4YAM - chains A and B; structure by X-ray diffraction, 1.91 A resolution.

[Chain A (and B)]
Name: Beta-etherase
Organism: Sphingobium sp. SYK-6
Notes: chain B of this document is another copy of the same molecule, construct and numbering; everything in this record applies to it too
UniProt: P27457 (LIGE_SPHPI); residues 1-281 here = UniProt positions 1-281
Amino-acid sequence (281 residues; each row starts with the number of its first residue):
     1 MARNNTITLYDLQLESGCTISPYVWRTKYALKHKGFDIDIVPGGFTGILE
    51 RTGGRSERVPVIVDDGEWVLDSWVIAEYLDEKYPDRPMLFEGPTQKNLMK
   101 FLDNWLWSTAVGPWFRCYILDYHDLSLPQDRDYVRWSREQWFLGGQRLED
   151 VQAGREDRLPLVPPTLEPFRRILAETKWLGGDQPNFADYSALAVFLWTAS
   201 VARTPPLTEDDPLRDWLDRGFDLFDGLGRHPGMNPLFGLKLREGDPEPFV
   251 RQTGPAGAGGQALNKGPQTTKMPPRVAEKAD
Not modelled in the structure: 1-2, 253-281 (chain B: 1-3, 256-281)
Modified / non-standard residues: Mse1 (selenomethionine); Mse88, Mse99, Mse233 (selenomethionine; parent Met)
What the authors report for this chain:
  - self-association interface (contacts with another copy of this molecule): F101

[How chain A and chain B interact]
Contacting residue pairs (53; chain A residue first):
  E91(A) with E91(B); G92(B), hydrogen bond (side chain-backbone); P93(B); T94(B), hydrogen bond; Q95(B), hydrogen bond (side chain-backbone)
  G92(A) with E91(B), hydrogen bond (backbone-side chain)
  P93(A) with E91(B); G180(B); G181(B)
  T94(A) with E91(B), hydrogen bond (backbone-side chain); Q95(B); L179(B); G180(B); N185(B), hydrogen bond; A187(B)
  Q95(A) with E91(B), hydrogen bond (backbone-side chain); T94(B)
  N97(A) with I172(B); T176(B), hydrogen bond; W178(B), hydrogen bond (side chain-backbone); L179(B), hydrogen bond (side chain-backbone)
  L98(A) with Q95(B); L98(B), hydrophobic; Mse99(B); L102(B), hydrophobic
  Mse99(A) with L98(B)
  K100(A) with I172(B); E175(B), salt bridge
  F101(A) with F101(B), hydrophobic; L102(B), hydrophobic; W105(B), hydrophobic; P168(B); F169(B); I172(B)
  L102(A) with L98(B), hydrophobic; F101(B), hydrophobic
  N104(A) with R171(B), hydrogen bond
  W105(A) with F101(B), hydrophobic
  P168(A) with F101(B)
  R171(A) with N104(B)
  I172(A) with N97(B); F101(B), hydrophobic; N104(B)
  E175(A) with K100(B)
  T176(A) with N97(B), hydrogen bond
  W178(A) with N97(B), hydrogen bond (backbone-side chain)
  L179(A) with T94(B); N97(B), hydrogen bond (backbone-side chain)
  G180(A) with P93(B); T94(B)
  G181(A) with P93(B)
  N185(A) with T94(B), hydrogen bond
  A187(A) with T94(B)
Interface residues without a listed pair, chain A (25 interface residues in all): F169

[In short]
Chain A and chain B each contribute 25 residues to their interface; the contacts include 15 hydrogen bonds and
1 salt bridge. Polar pairs include K100(A)-E175(B), E91(A)-G92(B) and E91(A)-T94(B). From the paper: a
self-association interface involving F101(A).
Chain A and chain B are both Beta-etherase (Sphingobium sp. SYK-6); the structure, Crystal structure of
LigE-apo form from Sphingobium sp. strain SYK-6, was determined by X-ray diffraction together with 4XT0 from
the same study.
